Entry 7Q4P (electron microscopy, 2.15 A resolution); this record covers chains A and E of the 8 polymer chains in the assembly.

# Chain A
Name: Splicing factor 3B subunit 1
Organism: Homo sapiens
UniProt: O75533 (SF3B1_HUMAN); residues 1-1304 here = UniProt positions 1-1304
Chain sequence (1304 residues; row label = number of the first residue in the row):
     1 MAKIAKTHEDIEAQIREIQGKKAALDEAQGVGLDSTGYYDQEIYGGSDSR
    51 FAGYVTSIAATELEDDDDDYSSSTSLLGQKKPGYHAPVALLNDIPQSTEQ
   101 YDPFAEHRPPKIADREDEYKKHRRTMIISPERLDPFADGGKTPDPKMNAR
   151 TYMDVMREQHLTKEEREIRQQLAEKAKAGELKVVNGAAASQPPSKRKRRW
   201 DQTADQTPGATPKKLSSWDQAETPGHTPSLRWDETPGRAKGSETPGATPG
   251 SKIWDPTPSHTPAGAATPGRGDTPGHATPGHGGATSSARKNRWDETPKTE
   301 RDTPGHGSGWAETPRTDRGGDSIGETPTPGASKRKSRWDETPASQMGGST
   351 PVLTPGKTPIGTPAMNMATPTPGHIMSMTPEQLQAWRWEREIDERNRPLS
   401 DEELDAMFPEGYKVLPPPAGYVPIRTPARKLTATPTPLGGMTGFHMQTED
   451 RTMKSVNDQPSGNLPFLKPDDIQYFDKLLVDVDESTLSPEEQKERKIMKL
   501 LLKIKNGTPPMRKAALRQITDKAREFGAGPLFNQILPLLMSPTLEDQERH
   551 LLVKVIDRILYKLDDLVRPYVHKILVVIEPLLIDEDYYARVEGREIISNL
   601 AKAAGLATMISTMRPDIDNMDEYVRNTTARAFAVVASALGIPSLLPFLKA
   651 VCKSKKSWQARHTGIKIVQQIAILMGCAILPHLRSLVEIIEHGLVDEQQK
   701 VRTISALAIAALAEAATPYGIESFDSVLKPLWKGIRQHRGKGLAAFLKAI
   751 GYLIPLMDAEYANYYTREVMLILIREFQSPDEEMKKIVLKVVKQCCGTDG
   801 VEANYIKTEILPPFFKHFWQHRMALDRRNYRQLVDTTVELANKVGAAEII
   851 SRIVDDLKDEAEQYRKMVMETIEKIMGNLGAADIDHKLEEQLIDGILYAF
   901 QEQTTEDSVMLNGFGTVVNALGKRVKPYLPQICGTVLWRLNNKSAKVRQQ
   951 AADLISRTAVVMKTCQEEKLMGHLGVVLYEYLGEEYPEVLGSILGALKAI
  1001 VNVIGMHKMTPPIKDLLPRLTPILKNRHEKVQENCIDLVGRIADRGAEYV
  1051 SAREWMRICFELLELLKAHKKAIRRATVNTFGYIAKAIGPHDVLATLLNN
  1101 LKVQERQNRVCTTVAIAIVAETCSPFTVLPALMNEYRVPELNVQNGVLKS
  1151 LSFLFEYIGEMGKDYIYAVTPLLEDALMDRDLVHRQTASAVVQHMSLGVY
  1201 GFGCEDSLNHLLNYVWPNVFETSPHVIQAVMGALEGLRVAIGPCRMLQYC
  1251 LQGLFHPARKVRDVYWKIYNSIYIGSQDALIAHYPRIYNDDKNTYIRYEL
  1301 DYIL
Unresolved in the structure: 1-1050
Curated features (UniProtKB/Swiss-Prot):
  - region: Gly-529 to Arg-568 (Interaction with SF3B14), Gln-547 to His-550 (Interaction with PHF5A), Glu-1156, Tyr-1157 (Interaction with PHF5A)
  - site: Pro-469 (Interaction with RNA), Tyr-587 (Interaction with RNA), Glu-592 (Interaction with PHF5A), Lys-602 (Interaction with SF3B3), Cys-677 (Interaction with SF3B3), Cys-1035 (Interaction with RNA), Tyr-1049 (Interaction with RNA), Leu-1141 (Interaction with RNA), Glu-1205 (Interaction with SF3B3)
  - modified residue: Thr-125 (Phosphothreonine), Ser-129 (Phosphoserine), Lys-141 (N6-acetyllysine), Thr-142 (Phosphothreonine), Arg-157 (Citrulline), Ser-194 (Phosphoserine), Thr-203 (Phosphothreonine), Thr-207 (Phosphothreonine), Thr-211 (Phosphothreonine), Lys-214 (N6-acetyllysine), Thr-223 (Phosphothreonine), Thr-227 (Phosphothreonine), Ser-229 (Phosphoserine), Thr-235 (Phosphothreonine), Thr-244 (Phosphothreonine), Thr-248 (Phosphothreonine), Thr-257 (Phosphothreonine), Thr-261 (Phosphothreonine), Thr-267 (Phosphothreonine), Thr-273 (Phosphothreonine) and 22 more in UniProt
  - cross-link (Glycyl lysine isopeptide (Lys-Gly)): Lys-214 (interchain with G-Cter in SUMO2), Lys-413 (interchain with G-Cter in SUMO1), Lys-430 (interchain with G-Cter in SUMO2)
  - mutagenesis: Trp-200 (W200A: Abolishes interaction with RBM39; when associated with A-218; A-232; A-254; A-293; A-310 and A-338), Trp-218 (W218A: Abolishes interaction with RBM39; when associated with A-200; A-232; A-254; A-293; A-310 and A-338), Thr-223 (T223A: No effect on interaction with PPP1R8), Thr-227 (T227A: No effect on interaction with PPP1R8), Trp-232 (W232A: Abolishes interaction with RBM39; when associated with A-200; A-218; A-254; A-293; A-310 and A-338), Thr-235 (T235A: No effect on interaction with PPP1R8), Thr-244 (T244A: Slight inhibition of interaction with PPP1R8), Thr-248 (T248A: Slight inhibition of interaction with PPP1R8), Trp-254 (W254A: Abolishes interaction with RBM39; when associated with A-200; A-218; A-232; A-293; A-310 and A-338), Thr-257 (T257A: No effect on interaction with PPP1R8), Thr-261 (T261A: Slight inhibition of interaction with PPP1R8), Thr-267 (T267A: No effect on interaction with PPP1R8), 9 further mutagenesis entries in UniProt

# Chain E
Name: Splicing factor 3B subunit 5
Organism: Homo sapiens
UniProt: Q9BWJ5 (SF3B5_HUMAN); residue numbers follow UniProt; this construct covers 1-86
Chain sequence (86 residues; row label = number of the first residue in the row):
     1 MTDRYTIHSQLEHLQSKYIGTGHADTTKWEWLVNQHRDSYCSYMGHFDLL
    51 NYFAIAENESKARVRFNLMEKMLQPCGPPADKPEEN
Unresolved in the structure: 1-17, 82-86
Curated features (UniProtKB/Swiss-Prot):
  - site (Interaction with RNA): Tyr-5, Gly-20
  - modified residue: Thr-2 (N-acetylthreonine), Ser-9 (Phosphoserine), Lys-17 (N6-acetyllysine)

# How chain A and chain E interact
Pairs across the interface (57; chain A residue first):
  Leu-1251(A) with Trp-31(E), hydrophobic
  Leu-1254(A) with Trp-31(E), hydrophobic
  Phe-1255(A) with Thr-26(E); Thr-27(E); Trp-31(E), hydrophobic
  Arg-1259(A) with Ala-24(E); Asp-25(E), salt bridge
  Arg-1262(A) with Ala-24(E), hydrogen bond (side chain-backbone)
  Asp-1263(A) with Ala-24(E)
  Trp-1266(A) with Gly-22(E); His-23(E), hydrogen bond (side chain-backbone); Ala-24(E); Thr-26(E); Trp-31(E)
  Tyr-1269(A) with Trp-31(E), hydrogen bond
  Asn-1270(A) with Thr-21(E); Gly-22(E), hydrogen bond (side chain-backbone)
  Tyr-1273(A) with Tyr-18(E), hydrophobic; Ile-19(E), hydrogen bond (side chain-backbone); Gly-20(E); Asp-38(E), hydrogen bond
  Ile-1274(A) with Tyr-18(E), hydrophobic; Thr-21(E)
  Gln-1277(A) with Asp-38(E)
  Asp-1278(A) with Ser-42(E), hydrogen bond; His-46(E), salt bridge
  Ile-1281(A) with Asp-38(E); Ser-39(E); Ser-42(E)
  Tyr-1284(A) with Gln-35(E)
  Ile-1287(A) with Lys-28(E)
  Asp-1290(A) with Lys-28(E), salt bridge
  Lys-1292(A) with Pro-79(E), hydrogen bond (side chain-backbone); Ala-80(E), hydrogen bond (side chain-backbone)
  Asn-1293(A) with Trp-29(E); Cys-76(E), hydrogen bond (side chain-backbone); Gly-77(E); Pro-78(E), hydrogen bond (side chain-backbone)
  Thr-1294(A) with Cys-76(E), hydrogen bond (backbone-backbone)
  Tyr-1295(A) with Lys-28(E); Trp-29(E); Leu-32(E), hydrophobic; His-36(E), hydrogen bond (backbone-side chain); Cys-76(E), hydrophobic
  Ile-1296(A) with His-36(E), hydrogen bond (backbone-side chain)
  Arg-1297(A) with His-36(E); Ser-39(E), hydrogen bond
  Glu-1299(A) with Phe-53(E); Lys-71(E), salt bridge
  Leu-1300(A) with Tyr-43(E)
  Tyr-1302(A) with Tyr-52(E), hydrogen bond (backbone-side chain); Phe-53(E), hydrophobic; Ala-56(E), hydrophobic; Glu-57(E), hydrogen bond
  Ile-1303(A) with Tyr-52(E)
  Leu-1304(A) with Tyr-52(E), hydrogen bond (backbone-side chain); Ile-55(E), hydrophobic
Also at the interface, not in a pair above, chain A (29 interface residues in all): Tyr-1288
Also at the interface, not in a pair above, chain E (35 interface residues in all): Tyr-40, Leu-68, Pro-75

# Overview
29 residues of chain A and 35 residues of chain E are in contact, with 18 hydrogen bonds and 4 salt bridges.
Polar pairs include Arg-1259(A)/Asp-25(E), Asp-1278(A)/His-46(E) and Asp-1290(A)/Lys-28(E). Curated annotation
(UniProt) lists 21 mutagenesis sites on chain A.
Here chain A is Splicing factor 3B subunit 1 and chain E is Splicing factor 3B subunit 5, both from Homo
sapiens. Entry 7Q4P (U2 snRNP after ATP-dependent remodelling) was determined by electron microscopy,
deposited together with 7Q3L and 7Q4O.
